PDB entry 1S9K | X-ray diffraction, 3.10 A resolution | chains B and D of the 5 polymer chains in the assembly

Chain B:
Molecule: Human IL-2 ARRE1 Promoter Element, Minus Strand
Sequence (20 nucleotides; row label = number of the first residue in the row):
  5001 AACTATTACA CATATTTTCA

Chain D:
Name: Proto-oncogene protein c-fos
From: Homo sapiens
Reference sequence: P01100 (FOS_HUMAN); residue numbers follow UniProt; this construct covers 140-192
Amino-acid sequence (53 residues; each row starts with the number of its first residue):
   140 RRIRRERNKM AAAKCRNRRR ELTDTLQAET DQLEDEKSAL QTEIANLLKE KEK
Curated features (UniProtKB/Swiss-Prot):
  - mutagenesis: Lys192 (K192R: No change in sumoylation)

Interface between chain B and chain D:
Residue-residue contacts (8):
  DC5003(B) with Arg146(D), salt bridge to the phosphate
  DT5004(B) with Arg146(D), salt bridge to the phosphate
  DA5005(B) with Ala150(D), phosphate contact; Lys153(D), salt bridge to the phosphate
  DT5006(B) with Asn147(D), hydrogen bond to the base; Cys154(D), phosphate contact; Arg157(D), salt bridge to the phosphate
  DA5008(B) with Arg155(D), base contact
Other interface residues (no listed pair), chain B (8 interface residues in all): DA5002, DT5007, DC5009
Other interface residues (no listed pair), chain D (10 interface residues in all): Arg140, Ala151, Arg158

Overview:
8 residues of chain B and 10 residues of chain D are in contact, with 1 hydrogen bond and 4 salt bridges.
Polar pairs include DT5006(B)-Asn147(D), DC5003(B)-Arg146(D) and DT5004(B)-Arg146(D). UniProt lists one
mutagenesis site on chain D.
Here chain B is Human IL-2 ARRE1 Promoter Element, Minus Strand and chain D is Proto-oncogene protein c-fos
(Homo sapiens). Entry 1S9K (Crystal Structure of Human NFAT1 and Fos-Jun on the IL-2 ARRE1 Site) was
determined by X-ray diffraction.
